8G0A - chains C and G of the 20 polymer chains in the assembly; structure by electron microscopy, 2.90 A resolution.

== Chain C ==
Name: ATP synthase subunit alpha
Organism: Mycolicibacterium smegmatis MC2 155
Notes: EC 7.1.2.2
UniProtKB: A0R202 (ATPA_MYCS2); residue numbers follow UniProt; this construct covers 1-548
Amino-acid sequence (548 residues; row label = number of the first residue in the row):
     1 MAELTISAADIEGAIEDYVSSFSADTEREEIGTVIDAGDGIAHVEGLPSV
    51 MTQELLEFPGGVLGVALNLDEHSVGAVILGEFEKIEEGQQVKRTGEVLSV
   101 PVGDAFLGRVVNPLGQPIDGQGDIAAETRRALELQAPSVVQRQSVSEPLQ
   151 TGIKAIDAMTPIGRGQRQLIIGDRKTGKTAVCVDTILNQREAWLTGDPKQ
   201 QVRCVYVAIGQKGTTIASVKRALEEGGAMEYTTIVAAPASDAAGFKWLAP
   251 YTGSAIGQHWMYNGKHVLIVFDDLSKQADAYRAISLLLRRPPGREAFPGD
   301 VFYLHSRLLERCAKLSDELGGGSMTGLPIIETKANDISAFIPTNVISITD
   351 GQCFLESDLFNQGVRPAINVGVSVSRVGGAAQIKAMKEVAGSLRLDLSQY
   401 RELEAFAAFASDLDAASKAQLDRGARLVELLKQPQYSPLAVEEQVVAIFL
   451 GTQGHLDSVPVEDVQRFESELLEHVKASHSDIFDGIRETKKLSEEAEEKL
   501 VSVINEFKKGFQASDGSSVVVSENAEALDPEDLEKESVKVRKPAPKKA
Disordered / not traced: 1-8, 23-28, 516-532, 546-548
Swiss-Prot annotation at these positions:
  - binding site (ATP): Gly172 to Thr179
  - site: Ser373 (Required for activity)
Bound ions: Mg2+: Thr179 (together with ATP)
Ligand contacts: ATP (adenosine-5'-triphosphate): Asp173, Arg174, Lys175, Thr176, Gly177, Lys178, Thr179, Ala180, Gln211, Phe360, Arg365, Pro366, Gln433, Pro434, Gln435

== Chain G ==
Name: ATP synthase gamma chain
Organism: Mycolicibacterium smegmatis MC2 155
UniProtKB: A0R201 (ATPG_MYCS2); residues 1-307 here = UniProt positions 1-307
Amino-acid sequence (307 residues; row label = number of the first residue in the row):
     1 MAATLRELRGRIRSAGSIKKITKAQELIATSRIAKAQARVEAARPYAAEI
    51 TNMLTELAGASALDHPLLVERKQPKRAGVLVVSSDRGLCGAYNANVLRRA
   101 EELFSLLRDEGKDPVLYVVGRKALGYFSFRQRTVVESWTGFSERPTYENA
   151 REIADTLVNAFMAGADDEGDDAGADGILGVDELHIVFTEFRSMLSQTAVA
   201 RRAAPMEVEYVGEVETGPRTLYSFEPDPETLFDALLPRYIATRVYAALLE
   251 AAASESASRRRAMKSATDNADDLIKALTLAANRERQAQITQEISEIVGGA
   301 NALAGSK
Disordered / not traced: 1-3, 164-176, 214-221, 304-307

== Chain C / chain G interface ==
Pairs across the interface - 44 pairs, chain C then chain G:
  Pro291(C) - Ala302(G)  hydrophobic
  Pro291(C) - Leu303(G)  hydrophobic
  Gly293(C) - Glu295(G)
  Arg294(C) - Glu295(G)
  Glu295(C) - Gln291(G)  hydrogen bond
  Glu295(C) - Glu295(G)  hydrogen bond (backbone-side chain)
  Ser338(C) - Arg6(G)  hydrogen bond
  Leu533(C) - His184(G)
  Leu533(C) - Ala200(G)
  Glu534(C) - Ala200(G)  hydrogen bond (backbone-backbone)
  Glu534(C) - Arg201(G)
  Glu534(C) - Arg202(G)  hydrogen bond (backbone-backbone)
  Lys535(C) - Arg202(G)
  Lys535(C) - Glu207(G)
  Glu536(C) - Arg202(G)  hydrogen bond (backbone-backbone)
  Glu536(C) - Met206(G)
  Glu536(C) - Glu207(G)  hydrogen bond (backbone-backbone)
  Glu536(C) - Tyr239(G)  hydrogen bond
  Glu536(C) - Arg243(G)  salt bridge
  Ser537(C) - Glu207(G)
  Val538(C) - Leu54(G)  hydrophobic
  Val538(C) - Ala58(G)  hydrophobic
  Val538(C) - Met206(G)  hydrophobic
  Val538(C) - Glu207(G)  hydrogen bond (backbone-backbone)
  Val538(C) - Val208(G)
  Val538(C) - Glu209(G)  hydrogen bond (backbone-backbone)
  Lys539(C) - Thr55(G)
  Lys539(C) - Glu209(G)
  Lys539(C) - Val211(G)
  Val540(C) - Ala58(G)  hydrophobic
  Val540(C) - Leu63(G)  hydrophobic
  Val540(C) - Glu209(G)  hydrogen bond (backbone-backbone)
  Val540(C) - Tyr210(G)  hydrophobic
  Val540(C) - Val211(G)  hydrogen bond (backbone-backbone)
  Val540(C) - Gly212(G)
  Arg541(C) - Asn52(G)  hydrogen bond
  Arg541(C) - Thr55(G)  hydrogen bond
  Arg541(C) - Glu56(G)  salt bridge
  Arg541(C) - Gly212(G)
  Lys542(C) - Tyr210(G)
  Lys542(C) - Val211(G)
  Lys542(C) - Gly212(G)  hydrogen bond (backbone-backbone)
  Pro543(C) - Tyr210(G)
  Pro543(C) - Gly212(G)
Other interface residues (no listed pair), chain C (19 interface residues in all): Ala296, Ala544, Pro545
Other interface residues (no listed pair), chain G (31 interface residues in all): Leu68, Leu103, Ala203, Glu213, Phe232, Leu236, Gly299

== Summary ==
The interface between chain C and chain G involves 19 residues on one side and 31 on the other, with 15
hydrogen bonds and 2 salt bridges. Polar pairs include Glu536(C)-Arg243(G), Arg541(C)-Glu56(G) and
Glu295(C)-Gln291(G). Ligands of chain C: ATP.
Here chain C is ATP synthase subunit alpha and chain G is ATP synthase gamma chain, both from
Mycolicibacterium smegmatis MC2 155. Entry 8G0A (Cryo-EM structure of SQ31f-bound Mycobacterium smegmatis ATP
synthase rotational state 3) was determined by electron microscopy together with 8G07, 8G08, 8G09, 8G0B, 8G0C,
8G0D and 8G0E from the same study.
